PDB entry 9AS2 | electron microscopy, 3.21 A resolution | chains B and C of the 5 polymer chains in the assembly

# Chain B
Name: G subunit q (Gi2-mini-Gq chimeric)
From: Homo sapiens
Sequence (246 residues; numbered 1 to 246; the number before each row is that of its first residue):
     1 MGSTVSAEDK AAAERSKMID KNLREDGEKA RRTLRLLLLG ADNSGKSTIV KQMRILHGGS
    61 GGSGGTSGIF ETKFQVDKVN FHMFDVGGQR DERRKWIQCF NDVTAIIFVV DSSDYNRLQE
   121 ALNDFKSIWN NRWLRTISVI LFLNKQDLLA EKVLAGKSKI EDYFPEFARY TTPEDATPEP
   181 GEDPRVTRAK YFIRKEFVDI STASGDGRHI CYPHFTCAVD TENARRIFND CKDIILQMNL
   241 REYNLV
Unresolved in the structure: 1-3, 55-65, 173-181

# Chain C
Name: Guanine nucleotide-binding protein G(I)/G(S)/G(T) subunit beta-1
From: Homo sapiens
UniProtKB: P62873 (GBB1_HUMAN); residues 2-340 here = UniProt positions 2-340
Sequence (358 residues; row label = number of the first residue in the row; numbers below 1 keep their minus sign (Met-17 is residue -17)):
   -17 MHHHHHHLEV LFQGPGSSGS ELDQLRQEAE QLKNQIRDAR KACADATLSQ ITNNIDPVGR
    43 IQMRTRRTLR GHLAKIYAMH WGTDSRLLVS ASQDGKLIIW DSYTTNKVHA IPLRSSWVMT
   103 CAYAPSGNYV ACGGLDNICS IYNLKTREGN VRVSRELAGH TGYLSCCRFL DDNQIVTSSG
   163 DTTCALWDIE TGQQTTTFTG HTGDVMSLSL APDTRLFVSG ACDASAKLWD VREGMCRQTF
   223 TGHESDINAI CFFPNGNAFA TGSDDATCRL FDLRADQELM TYSHDNIICG ITSVSFSKSG
   283 RLLLAGYDDF NCNVWDALKA DRAGVLAGHD NRVSCLGVTD DGMAVATGSW DSFLKIWN
Unresolved in the structure: -17 to 11
Construct notes: expression tag (-17 to 1)
UniProt features mapped onto this chain:
  - modified residue: Ser2 (N-acetylserine), His266 (Phosphohistidine)
  - natural variant: Leu30 (L30F: In MRD42; uncertain significance), Arg52 (R52G: In MRD42), Gly64 (G64V: In MRD42), Asp76 (D76E: In MRD42; D76G: In MRD42), Gly77 (G77S: In MRD42), Lys78 (K78R: In MRD42), Ile80 (I80N: In MRD42; I80T: In MRD42), His91 (H91R: In MRD42; uncertain significance), Ala92 (A92T: In MRD42), Pro94 (P94S: In MRD42), Leu95 (L95P: In MRD42), Arg96 (R96L: In MRD42), 5 further natural variant entries in UniProt

# Chain B / chain C interface
Contacting residue pairs (38):
  Ala12(B) with Asn88(C)
  Ala13(B) with Asn88(C)
  Ser16(B) with Asn88(C), hydrogen bond; Lys89(C)
  Asp20(B) with Gly53(C); Lys89(C)
  Leu23(B) with Gly53(C); Leu55(C); Lys78(C); Ile80(C), hydrophobic; Ala92(C), hydrophobic
  Arg24(B) with Leu55(C)
  Asp26(B) with Lys78(C), salt bridge
  Gly27(B) with Leu55(C)
  Arg31(B) with Leu55(C)
  Gly68(B) with Leu117(C); Asn119(C)
  Ile69(B) with Trp99(C); Asp118(C)
  Phe84(B) with Trp99(C), hydrophobic
  Gln89(B) with Asn119(C); Tyr145(C)
  Lys95(B) with Tyr145(C); Met188(C); Cys204(C); Asp228(C), salt bridge; Asn230(C); Asp246(C), salt bridge
  Trp96(B) with Leu117(C), hydrophobic
  Gln98(B) with Trp332(C)
  Cys99(B) with Tyr59(C); Gln75(C); Met101(C), hydrophobic
  Phe100(B) with Trp99(C), hydrophobic; Leu117(C), hydrophobic
  Asn101(B) with Trp332(C)
  Asp102(B) with Gln75(C)
  Trp133(B) with Asp290(C)
Also at the interface, not in a pair above, chain B (26 interface residues in all): Asp9, Ile19, Asn22, Gly88, Arg132
Also at the interface, not in a pair above, chain C (28 interface residues in all): Arg52, Lys57, Val90, His91, Thr143, Arg314

# In short
26 residues of chain B and 28 residues of chain C are in contact; the contacts include 1 hydrogen bond and 3
salt bridges. Among the polar pairs are Asp26(B)-Lys78(C), Lys95(B)-Asp228(C) and Lys95(B)-Asp246(C).
Chain B is G subunit q (Gi2-mini-Gq chimeric) and chain C is Guanine nucleotide-binding protein G(I)/G(S)/G(T)
subunit beta-1, both from Homo sapiens; the structure, Global reconstruction of 5-HT2AR bound to DMT in
complex with a mini-Gq protein and scFv16 obtained ..., was determined by electron microscopy, deposited
together with 9ARY, 9AS0, 9AS4, 9AS6, 9AS8 and 9ASA.
